9ITP - chains U and T of the 16 polymer chains in the assembly; structure by electron microscopy, 3.85 A resolution.

== Chain U ==
Molecule: ATP synthase subunit b
Source organism: Chloroflexus aurantiacus J-10-fl
UniProtKB: A9WGS8 (ATPF_CHLAA); residue numbers follow UniProt; this construct covers 1-164
Sequence (164 residues; numbered 1 to 164; the number before each row is that of its first residue):
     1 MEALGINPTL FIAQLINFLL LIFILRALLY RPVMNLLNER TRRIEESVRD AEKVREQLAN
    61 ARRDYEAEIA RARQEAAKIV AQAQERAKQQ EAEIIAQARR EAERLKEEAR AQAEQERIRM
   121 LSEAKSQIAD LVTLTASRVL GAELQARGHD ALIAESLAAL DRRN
Disordered / not traced: 1-7, 161-164

== Chain T ==
Molecule: ATP synthase subunit a
Source organism: Chloroflexus aurantiacus J-10-fl
UniProtKB: A9WGT0 (A9WGT0_CHLAA); residue numbers follow UniProt; this construct covers 1-312
Sequence (312 residues; each row starts with the number of its first residue):
     1 MSTRTRNILI IVGALIISIA SRFFLYTGPP HVEVAAEVIF DGIPGFPITN SFVVAIIIDI
    61 FVIALAVAAT RNLQMVPRGL QNVMEFILES LYNLFRNINA KYVATAFPLV ATIFLFVLFG
   121 NWFGLLPGVG SIGVCHEKKE EHAVVDERLA LAAPAAPLSS VAAAEGEEIH DTCAAQGKKL
   181 VPLFRAPAAD LNFTFAIAVI SFVFIEYWGF RALGPGYLKK FFNTNGIMSF VGIIEFISEL
   241 VKPFALAFRL FGNIFAGEVL LVVMAFLVPL LLPLPFYGFE VFVGFIQALI FALLTYAFLN
   301 IAVTGHDEEH AH
Disordered / not traced: 1-46, 137-169, 305-312
Disulfides: Cys-135/Cys-173

== Chain U / chain T interface ==
Pairs across the interface (9):
  Pro-8(U) / Thr-172(T)
  Phe-11(U) / Ser-131(T)
  Ala-13(U) / Pro-269(T)
  Gln-14(U) / Ala-265(T)
  Gln-14(U) / Pro-269(T)
  Gln-14(U) / Tyr-277(T)  hydrogen bond (backbone-side chain)
  Leu-15(U) / Pro-127(T)  hydrophobic
  Phe-18(U) / Tyr-277(T)  hydrophobic
  Leu-37(U) / Asn-82(T)
Other interface residues (no listed pair), chain U (13 interface residues in all): Asn-17, Leu-21, Arg-40, Thr-41, Ile-44, Val-48
Other interface residues (no listed pair), chain T (14 interface residues in all): Met-75, Val-76, Pro-77, Leu-125, Gly-128, Leu-270, Leu-274

== In short ==
The interface between chain U and chain T involves 13 residues on one side and 14 on the other; the contacts
include 1 hydrogen bond. The hydrogen-bonded pair is Gln-14(U)/Tyr-277(T).
Here chain U is ATP synthase subunit b and chain T is ATP synthase subunit a, both from Chloroflexus
aurantiacus J-10-fl. Entry 9ITP (Chloroflexus aurantiacus ATP synthase, state 2, focused refinement of FO and
peripheral stalk) was determined by electron microscopy, deposited together with 9ITJ, 9ITK, 9ITL, 9ITM, 9ITN,
9ITO and 11 further entries.
